PDB entry 6EJK | X-ray diffraction, 3.30 A resolution | chain A

[Chain A]
Protein: WlaC protein
Source organism: Campylobacter jejuni
UniProtKB: O86151 (O86151_CAMJU); residues 4-360 here correspond to UniProt positions 2-358 (UniProt number = residue number - 2)
Amino-acid sequence (373 residues; row label = number of the first residue in the row):
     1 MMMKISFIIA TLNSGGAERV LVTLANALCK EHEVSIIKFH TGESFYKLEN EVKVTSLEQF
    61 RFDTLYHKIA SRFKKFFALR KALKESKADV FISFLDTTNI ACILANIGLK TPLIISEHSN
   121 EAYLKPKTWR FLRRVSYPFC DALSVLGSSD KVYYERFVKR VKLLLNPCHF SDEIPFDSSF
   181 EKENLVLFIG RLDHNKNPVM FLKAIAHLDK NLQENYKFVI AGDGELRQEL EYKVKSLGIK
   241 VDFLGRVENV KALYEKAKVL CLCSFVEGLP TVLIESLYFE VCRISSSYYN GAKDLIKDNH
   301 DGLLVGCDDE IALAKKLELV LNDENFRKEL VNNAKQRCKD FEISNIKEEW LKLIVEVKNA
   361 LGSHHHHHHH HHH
Disordered / not traced: 361-373
Differences from the reference sequence: initiating methionine (1); expression tag (2-3, 361-373)
Modified positions: Mse1, Mse2, Mse3 (selenomethionine); Mse200 (selenomethionine; parent Met)
Small-molecule neighbours:
  - 2-acetamido-2-deoxy-alpha-D-galactopyranose / NerylNeryl pyrophosphate / 2-acetamido-2-deoxy-alpha-D-glucopyranose: Ala10, Thr11, Asn13, Ser14, Gly15, Gly16, Ala17, Glu18, Phe39, His40, Phe62, Arg72, Lys75, Phe94, Leu95, Thr97, Thr98, His118, Ser119, Tyr123, Arg191
  - UDN (Uridine-Diphosphate-Methylene-N-acetyl-galactosamine): Ser14, Gly15, Gly16, Ala17, Arg19, Phe45, Tyr46, His118, Ser119, Tyr123, Leu146, Asn166, Ile189, Arg191, Asn195, Lys196, Ala221, Gly222, Arg246, Val247, Glu248, Val250, Val266, Glu267, Gly268, Leu269, Pro270, Thr271, Val272, Glu275
What the authors report for this chain:
  - binding site for 2-acetamido-2-deoxy-alpha-D-galactopyranose: Glu18, Arg191
  - mutagenesis - E18A, R191A, K196A: abolished catalytic activity
  - binding site for NerylNeryl pyrophosphate: Arg72, Lys75
  - mutagenesis - K68A/R72A (6.5-fold), K68A/R72A/K75A (1000-fold), K68A, H118A (10-fold), E267A (300-fold), T271A, E275A (300-fold): decreased catalytic activity
  - catalytic residues: Arg191, Lys196 (citing earlier work)
  - mutagenesis - R72A (6-fold), R72A/K75A (50-fold), K75A (10-fold): decreased catalytic activity on hexa-LLO generation
  - specificity-determining residues: Pro270 (proposed by the authors, not directly observed)

[In short]
Ligands of chain A: compound UDN and 2-acetamido-2-deoxy-alpha-D-galactopyranose / NerylNeryl pyrophosphate /
2-acetamido-2-deoxy-alpha-D-glucopyranose. The paper reports catalytic residues Arg191 and Lys196; K68A/R72A,
K68A/R72A/K75A and K68A, among others, reduce catalytic activity; 13 substitutions were tested in all.
Chain A is WlaC protein (Campylobacter jejuni); the structure, Structure of a glycosyltransferase, was
determined by X-ray diffraction together with 6EJI and 6EJJ from the same study.
